PDB entry 5CIT | X-ray diffraction, 1.75 A resolution | chain A

# Chain A
Molecule: GTP-binding nuclear protein Ran
Source organism: Homo sapiens
UniProt: P62826 (RAN_HUMAN); residues 1-216 here = UniProt positions 1-216
Chain sequence (216 residues; each row starts with the number of its first residue):
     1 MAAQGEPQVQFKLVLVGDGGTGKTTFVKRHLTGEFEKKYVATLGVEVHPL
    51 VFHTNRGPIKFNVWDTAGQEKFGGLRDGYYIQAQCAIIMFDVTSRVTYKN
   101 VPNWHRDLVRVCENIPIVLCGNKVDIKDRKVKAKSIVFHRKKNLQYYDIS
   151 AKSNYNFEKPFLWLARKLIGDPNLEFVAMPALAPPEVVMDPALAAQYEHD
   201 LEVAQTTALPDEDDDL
Not modelled in the structure: 1-7, 207-216
Metal / ion sites: Mg2+: Thr-24 (together with GDP)
Residues lining bound ligands: GDP (guanosine-5'-diphosphate): Asp-18, Gly-19, Gly-20, Thr-21, Gly-22, Lys-23, Thr-24, Thr-25, Glu-70, Lys-71, Asn-122, Lys-123, Asp-125, Ile-126, Ser-150, Ala-151, Lys-152
From the paper describing this entry:
  - catalytic residues: Gln-69 (citing earlier work)

# Overview
Ligands of chain A: GDP. The paper reports the catalytic residue Gln-69.
Chain A is GTP-binding nuclear protein Ran (Homo sapiens); the structure, Ran GDP wild type monoclinic crystal
form, was determined by X-ray diffraction (same publication as 5CIQ, 5CIW, 5CJ2 and 5CLL).
